8IFK - chains A and B of the 4 polymer chains in the assembly; structure by electron microscopy, 2.54 A resolution.

[Chain A]
Protein: TIR domain-containing protein
Organism: Thermoflavifilum thermophilum
Reference sequence: A0A1I7NFG5 (A0A1I7NFG5_9BACT); residues 1-450 here = UniProt positions 1-450
Sequence (450 residues; each row starts with the number of its first residue):
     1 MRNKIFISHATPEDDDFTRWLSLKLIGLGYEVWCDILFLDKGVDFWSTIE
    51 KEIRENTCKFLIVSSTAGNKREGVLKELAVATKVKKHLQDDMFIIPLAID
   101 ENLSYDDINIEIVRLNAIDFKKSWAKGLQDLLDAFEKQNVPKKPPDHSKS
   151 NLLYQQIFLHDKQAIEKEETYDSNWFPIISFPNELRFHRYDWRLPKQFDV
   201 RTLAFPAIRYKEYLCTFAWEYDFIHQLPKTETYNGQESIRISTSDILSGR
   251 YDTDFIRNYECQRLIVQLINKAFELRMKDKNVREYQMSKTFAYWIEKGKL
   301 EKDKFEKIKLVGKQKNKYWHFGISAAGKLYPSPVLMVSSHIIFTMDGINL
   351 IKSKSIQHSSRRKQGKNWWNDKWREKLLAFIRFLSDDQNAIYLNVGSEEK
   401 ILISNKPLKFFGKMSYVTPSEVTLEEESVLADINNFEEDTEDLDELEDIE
Unresolved in the structure: 1, 42-44, 116-117, 421-450
From the paper describing this entry:
  - binding site for guide RNA: Lys211, Arg362
  - binding site for target ssDNA: Trp369
  - mutagenesis - G42P, D44A, E50A, R54A, E77A, R114A: abolished catalytic activity
  - catalytic residues: Glu77 (proposed by the authors, not directly observed)

[Chain B]
Protein: Piwi domain-containing protein
Organism: Thermoflavifilum thermophilum
Reference sequence: A0A1I7NFD7 (A0A1I7NFD7_9BACT); residues 1-507 here = UniProt positions 1-507
Sequence (507 residues; numbered 1 to 507; the number before each row is that of its first residue):
     1 MKELIYIEEPSILFAHGQKCTDPRDGLALFGPLNQIYGIKSGVVGTQKGL
    51 QIFKSYLDKIQKPIYNHNNITRPMFPGFEAVFGCKWESQNIVFKEITDEE
   101 IRRYLFNASTHKRTYDLVTLFNDKIITANKNDEERVDVWFVIVPEEIYKY
   151 CRPNSVLPNELVQTKSLISKSKAKSFRYTPTLFEEFNKKLKEVEKEAKTY
   201 NYDAQFHDQLKARLLEHTIPTQILRESTLAWRDFKNTFGAPIRDFSKIEG
   251 HLAWTISTAAYYKAGGKPWKLGDIRPGVCYLGLVYKKIEKSKNPQNACCA
   301 AQMFLDNGDGTVFKGEVGPWYNPEKGEYHLKPKEAKALLTQALESYKEQN
   351 KSYPKEVFIHARTRFNDEEWNAFNEVTPKNTNLVGVTITKSKPLKLYKTE
   401 GAFPIMRGNAYIVDEKKAFLWTLGFVPKLQSTLSMEVPNPIFIEINKGEA
   451 EIQQVLKDILALTKLNYNACIYADGEPVTLRFANKIGEILTASTEIKTPP
   501 LAFKYYI
Unresolved in the structure: 98-113, 130-134, 147-202, 290-294, 306-317, 494-497
Ion coordination: Mg2+: Ile507 (shared with 2 residues of chain C)
From the paper describing this entry:
  - binding site for guide RNA: His207, Lys211, Phe245, His251, Met435, Glu436
  - binding site for target ssDNA: His67, Phe403
  - mutagenesis - R135A, D137A: decreased catalytic activity

[How chain A and chain B interact]
Pairs across the interface (124):
  Asp16(A) - Tyr65(B)
  Asp16(A) - Asn69(B)
  Asp16(A) - Met74(B)
  Arg19(A) - Met74(B)
  Trp20(A) - Ala28(B)
  Trp20(A) - Ala80(B)  hydrophobic
  Leu23(A) - Leu29(B)  hydrophobic
  Lys24(A) - Ala28(B)
  Lys24(A) - Leu29(B)
  Lys24(A) - Ala80(B)  hydrogen bond (side chain-backbone)
  Lys121(A) - Lys62(B)
  Lys122(A) - Lys62(B)
  Trp124(A) - Pro63(B)
  Trp124(A) - Tyr65(B)
  Trp124(A) - Met74(B)  hydrophobic
  Trp124(A) - Pro76(B)  hydrophobic
  Trp124(A) - Ala80(B)  hydrophobic
  Ala125(A) - Glu79(B)
  Ala125(A) - Ala80(B)
  His147(A) - His16(B)
  His147(A) - Gln18(B)
  Ser148(A) - Gln18(B)
  Asn151(A) - Gln18(B)  hydrogen bond
  Asn151(A) - Lys19(B)  hydrogen bond (side chain-backbone)
  Asn151(A) - Phe30(B)
  Tyr154(A) - Asp25(B)  hydrogen bond
  Tyr154(A) - Leu29(B)  hydrophobic
  Tyr154(A) - Lys428(B)
  Gln155(A) - Lys19(B)  hydrogen bond (side chain-backbone)
  Leu159(A) - Lys428(B)
  Asp161(A) - Gln430(B)
  Lys162(A) - Ile70(B)
  Lys162(A) - Pro427(B)
  Lys162(A) - Lys428(B)  hydrogen bond (backbone-backbone)
  Lys162(A) - Gln430(B)
  Gln163(A) - Pro427(B)
  Ala164(A) - Tyr6(B)
  Ala164(A) - Met406(B)  hydrophobic
  Ala164(A) - Pro427(B)
  Glu169(A) - Lys398(B)
  Glu169(A) - Glu400(B)
  Thr170(A) - Met1(B)
  Thr170(A) - Lys398(B)
  Thr170(A) - Thr399(B)  hydrogen bond (backbone-backbone)
  Tyr171(A) - Leu4(B)  hydrophobic
  Tyr171(A) - Leu396(B)  hydrophobic
  Tyr171(A) - Tyr397(B)
  Tyr171(A) - Lys398(B)
  Tyr171(A) - Thr399(B)
  Tyr171(A) - Ile405(B)  hydrophobic
  Tyr171(A) - Asn409(B)  hydrogen bond
  Asp172(A) - Lys395(B)
  Asp172(A) - Leu396(B)
  Asp172(A) - Tyr397(B)  hydrogen bond (backbone-backbone)
  Asp172(A) - Thr399(B)
  Ser173(A) - Leu394(B)
  Ser173(A) - Lys395(B)
  Ser173(A) - Leu396(B)
  Ser173(A) - Tyr397(B)
  Asn174(A) - Pro393(B)
  Asn174(A) - Lys395(B)  hydrogen bond (backbone-backbone)
  Asn174(A) - Tyr397(B)  hydrogen bond
  Trp175(A) - Pro393(B)  hydrogen bond (side chain-backbone)
  Trp175(A) - Leu394(B)
  Trp175(A) - Phe419(B)  hydrophobic
  Tyr330(A) - Val413(B)  hydrophobic
  Tyr330(A) - Asp414(B)  hydrogen bond
  Tyr330(A) - Lys417(B)
  Pro331(A) - Val413(B)  hydrophobic
  Met336(A) - Pro393(B)  hydrophobic
  Ser338(A) - Pro393(B)
  Ser339(A) - Tyr397(B)
  Arg361(A) - Glu436(B)  salt bridge
  Arg362(A) - Met435(B)
  Arg362(A) - Glu436(B)  salt bridge
  Gly365(A) - Glu436(B)
  Trp368(A) - Glu436(B)
  Trp369(A) - Ala402(B)
  Trp369(A) - Ser434(B)
  Trp369(A) - Met435(B)  hydrophobic
  Trp369(A) - Glu436(B)
  Asn370(A) - Tyr397(B)
  Asn370(A) - Lys398(B)  hydrogen bond (side chain-backbone)
  Asn370(A) - Gly401(B)  hydrogen bond (side chain-backbone)
  Asn370(A) - Ala402(B)  hydrogen bond (backbone-backbone)
  Asn370(A) - Phe403(B)  hydrogen bond (side chain-backbone)
  Asn370(A) - Pro404(B)
  Asn370(A) - Val437(B)
  Asp371(A) - Gly401(B)
  Asp371(A) - Ala402(B)
  Trp373(A) - Tyr397(B)  hydrophobic
  Trp373(A) - Glu436(B)
  Trp373(A) - Val437(B)  hydrophobic
  Arg374(A) - Tyr397(B)
  Arg374(A) - Lys398(B)
  Arg374(A) - Thr399(B)
  Leu377(A) - Tyr397(B)  hydrophobic
  Leu408(A) - Lys2(B)
  Lys409(A) - Met1(B)
  Lys409(A) - Lys2(B)  hydrogen bond (backbone-backbone)
  Lys409(A) - Thr399(B)
  Phe410(A) - Met1(B)
  Phe410(A) - Lys2(B)
  Phe410(A) - Leu4(B)  hydrophobic
  Phe410(A) - Leu396(B)  hydrophobic
  Phe410(A) - Tyr411(B)  hydrophobic
  Phe411(A) - Met1(B)
  Phe411(A) - Lys2(B)  hydrogen bond (backbone-backbone)
  Phe411(A) - Glu3(B)
  Phe411(A) - Leu4(B)  hydrogen bond (backbone-backbone)
  Gly412(A) - Leu4(B)
  Met414(A) - Tyr6(B)  hydrophobic
  Met414(A) - Met406(B)
  Ser415(A) - Met406(B)
  Tyr416(A) - Lys398(B)  hydrogen bond
  Tyr416(A) - Phe403(B)  hydrogen bond (side chain-backbone)
  Tyr416(A) - Pro404(B)  hydrogen bond (side chain-backbone)
  Tyr416(A) - Met406(B)  hydrophobic
  Tyr416(A) - Phe425(B)  hydrophobic
  Thr418(A) - Lys398(B)  hydrogen bond
  Thr418(A) - Phe403(B)
  Pro419(A) - Phe403(B)  hydrophobic
  Pro419(A) - Phe425(B)  hydrophobic
  Pro419(A) - Gln430(B)
Also at the interface, not in a pair above, chain A (57 interface residues in all): Phe17, Ser123, Lys126, Lys328, Lys413, Val417
Also at the interface, not in a pair above, chain B (52 interface residues in all): Cys20, Gln61, Glu87

[In short]
57 residues of chain A face 52 of chain B across their interface; the contacts include 24 hydrogen bonds and 2
salt bridges. Among the polar pairs are Arg361(A)-Glu436(B), Arg362(A)-Glu436(B) and Lys24(A)-Ala80(B). The
paper reports the catalytic residue Glu77(A); G42P, D44A and E50A of chain A, among others, abolish catalytic
activity; 8 substitutions were tested in all.
Here chain A is TIR domain-containing protein and chain B is Piwi domain-containing protein, both from
Thermoflavifilum thermophilum. Entry 8IFK (Cryo-EM structure of monomeric SPARTA gRNA-ssDNA target complex)
was determined by electron microscopy (same publication as 8IFL, 8IFM and 8K34).
